1OE1 - chain A; structure by X-ray diffraction, 1.04 A resolution.

Chain A:
Protein: Dissimilatory copper-containing nitrite reductase
Organism: Alcaligenes xylosoxidans
UniProtKB: O68601 (O68601); residues 1-336 here correspond to UniProt positions 25-360 (UniProt number = residue number + 24)
Sequence (336 residues; row label = number of the first residue in the row):
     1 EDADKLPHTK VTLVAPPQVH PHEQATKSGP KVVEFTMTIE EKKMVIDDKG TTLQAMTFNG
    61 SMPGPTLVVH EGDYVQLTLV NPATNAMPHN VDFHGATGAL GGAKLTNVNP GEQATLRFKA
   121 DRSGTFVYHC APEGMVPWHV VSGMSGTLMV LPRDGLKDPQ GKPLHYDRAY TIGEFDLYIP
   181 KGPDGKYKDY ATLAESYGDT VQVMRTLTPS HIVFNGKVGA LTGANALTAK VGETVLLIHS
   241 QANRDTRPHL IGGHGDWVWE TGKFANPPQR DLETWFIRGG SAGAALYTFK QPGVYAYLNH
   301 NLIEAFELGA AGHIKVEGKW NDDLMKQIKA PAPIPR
Modified positions: Glu1 (pyroglutamic acid; PCA)
Metal / ion sites: Cu ion site 1: His89, Cys130, His139, Met144; Cu ion site 2: His94, His129, His300

Overview:
The Cu ion site 1 is built by His89, Cys130, His139 and Met144. The Cu ion site 2 is built by His94, His129
and His300.
Chain A is Dissimilatory copper-containing nitrite reductase (Alcaligenes xylosoxidans); the structure, Atomic
Resolution Structure of the Wildtype Native Nitrite Reductase from Alcaligenes xylosoxidans, was determined by
X-ray diffraction (same publication as 1OE2 and 1OE3).
